Entry 3G7A (X-ray diffraction, 2.80 A resolution); this record covers chains A and B.

[Chain A]
Molecule: Envelope glycoprotein gp160
UniProt: P04580 (ENV_HV1Z6); residues 1-36 here correspond to UniProt positions 545-580 (UniProt number = residue number + 544)
Sequence (36 residues; numbered 1 to 36; the number before each row is that of its first residue):
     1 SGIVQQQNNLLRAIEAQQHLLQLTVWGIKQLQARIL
Ligand contacts: acetyl group (ACE): S1, G2, I3, V4
Curated features (UniProtKB/Swiss-Prot):
  - region: K29 to L36 (Immunosuppression)

[Chain B]
Molecule: Chimeric alpha+alpha/beta-peptide analogue of the HIV gp41 CHR domain
Sequence (38 residues; row label = number of the first residue in the row):
     1 TTWEAWDRAIAEYAXRIEXLIXAAQEQQEKNEXALXEL
Unresolved in the structure: 1
Modified / non-standard residues: XCP ((1S,2S)-2-aminocyclopentanecarboxylic acid) at position 15, XCP ((1S,2S)-2-aminocyclopentanecarboxylic acid) at position 19, XPC ((3S,4R)-4-aminopyrrolidine-3-carboxylic acid) at position 22, XCP ((1S,2S)-2-aminocyclopentanecarboxylic acid) at position 33, XPC ((3S,4R)-4-aminopyrrolidine-3-carboxylic acid) at position 36; E26, E29 ((3s)-3-aminohexanedioic acid; B3E)

[How chain A and chain B interact]
Pairs across the interface - 22 pairs, chain A then chain B:
  S1(A) - L35(B)
  V4(A) - Q28(B)  hydrogen bond (backbone-side chain)
  V4(A) - E32(B)
  Q7(A) - Q28(B)  hydrogen bond
  Q7(A) - N31(B)
  N8(A) - Q28(B)
  L11(A) - A24(B)  hydrophobic
  L11(A) - Q25(B)
  L11(A) - Q28(B)
  I14(A) - I21(B)  hydrophobic
  E15(A) - I21(B)
  E15(A) - Q25(B)  hydrogen bond
  Q18(A) - A14(B)
  Q18(A) - I17(B)
  Q18(A) - E18(B)
  Q22(A) - A14(B)
  Q22(A) - E18(B)
  V25(A) - I10(B)  hydrophobic
  I28(A) - W3(B)  hydrophobic
  I28(A) - W6(B)  hydrophobic
  K29(A) - D7(B)
  Q32(A) - W3(B)
Interface features reported in the paper:
  - interface residues, chain B: I10(B)

[In short]
The interface between chain A and chain B involves 13 residues on one side and 14 on the other; the contacts
include 3 hydrogen bonds. Polar pairs include V4(A)-Q28(B), Q7(A)-Q28(B) and E15(A)-Q25(B). Acetyl group is
bound between chain A and chain B. The paper reports the interface residue I10(B).
Here chain A is Envelope glycoprotein gp160 and chain B is Chimeric alpha+alpha/beta-peptide analogue of the
HIV gp41 CHR domain. Entry 3G7A (HIV gp41 six-helix bundle composed of a chimeric alpha+alpha/beta-peptide
analogue of the CHR domain in complex ...) was determined by X-ray diffraction together with 3F4Y, 3F4Z and
3F50 from the same study.
